Entry 8C3V (X-ray diffraction, 2.74 A resolution); this record covers chains H and R of the 4 polymer chains in the assembly.

== Chain H ==
Name: BA.2-13 heavy chain
Organism: Homo sapiens
Amino-acid sequence (231 residues; each row starts with the number of its first residue):
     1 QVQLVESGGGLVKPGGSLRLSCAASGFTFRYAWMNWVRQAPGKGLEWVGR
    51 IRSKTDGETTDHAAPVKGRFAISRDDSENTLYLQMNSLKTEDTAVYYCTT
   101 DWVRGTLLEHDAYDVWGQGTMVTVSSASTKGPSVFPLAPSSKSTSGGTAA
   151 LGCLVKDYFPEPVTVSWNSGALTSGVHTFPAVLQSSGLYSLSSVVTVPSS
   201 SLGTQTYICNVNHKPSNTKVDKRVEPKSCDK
Disordered / not traced: 143-146, 228-231
Disulfide bonds: Cys22-Cys98, Cys153-Cys209

== Chain R ==
Name: Spike protein S1
Organism: Severe acute respiratory syndrome coronavirus 2
Reference sequence: P0DTC2 (SPIKE_SARS2); residue numbers follow UniProt; this construct covers 333-528
Amino-acid sequence (202 residues; row label = number of the first residue in the row):
   327 HHHHHHTNLCPFGEVFNATRFASVYAWNRKRISNCVADYSVLYNSASFST
   377 FKCYGVSPTKLNDLCFTNVYADSFVIRGDEVRQIAPGQTGKIADYNYKLP
   427 DDFTGCVIAWNSNNLDSKVGGNYNYRYRLFRKSNLKPFERDISTEIYQAG
   477 SKPCNGVEGFNCYFPLQSYGFQPTNGVGYQPYRVVVLSFELLHAPATVCG
   527 KK
Disordered / not traced: 327-328, 526-528
Differences from the reference sequence: expression tag (327-332); conflict Arg452 (Leu in P0DTC2), Lys478 (Thr in P0DTC2), Lys527 (Pro in P0DTC2)
UniProt features mapped onto this chain:
  - region: Arg403 to Asp405 (Integrin-binding motif), Asn448 to Tyr451, Tyr453 to Phe456 (Immunodominant HLA epitope recognized by the CD8+)
  - glycosylation: Asn343 (N-linked (GlcNAc...) (complex) asparagine)
  - natural variant: Gly339 (G339D: In strain: Omicron/BA.1, Omicron/BA.2 and 4 more; G339H: In strain: Omicron/BA.2.75, Omicron/XBB.1.5 and 1 more), Arg346 (R346K: In strain: Mu/B.1.621; R346T: In strain: Omicron/BQ.1.1, Omicron/XBB.1.5 and 1 more), Leu368 (L368I: In strain: Omicron/XBB.1.5, Omicron/EG.5.1), Ser371 (S371F: In strain: Omicron/BA.2, Omicron/BA.2.12.1 and 6 more; S371L: In strain: Omicron/BA.1), Ser373 (S373P: In strain: Omicron/BA.1, Omicron/BA.2 and 7 more), Ser375 (S375F: In strain: Omicron/BA.1, Omicron/BA.2 and 7 more), Thr376 (T376A: In strain: Omicron/BA.2, Omicron/BA.2.12.1 and 5 more), Asp405 (D405N: In strain: Omicron/BA.2, Omicron/BA.2.12.1 and 6 more), Arg408 (R408S: In strain: Omicron/BA.2, Omicron/BA.2.12.1 and 6 more), Lys417 (K417N: In strain: Beta/B.1.351, Omicron/BA.1 and 8 more; K417T: In strain: Gamma/P.1), Asn440 (N440K: In strain: Omicron/BA.1, Omicron/BA.2 and 7 more), Lys444 (K444T: In strain: Omicron/BQ.1.1), 16 further natural variant entries in UniProt
  - mutagenesis: Asn343 (N343Q: Reduced viral infectivity), Tyr453 (Y453F: Decreased HLA binding to NF9 epitope. Increased binding affinity to human ACE2), Ala475 (A475V: Increased resistance to neutralizing antibodies), Val483 (V483A: Increased resistance to neutralizing antibodies), Glu484 (E484D: Increased replication in human TMEM106B overexpressing cells), Phe490 (F490L: Increased resistance to neutralizing antibodies and human covalescent sera neutralization), Gln493 (Q493N: Reduced host ACE2-binding affinity in vitro; Q493Y: Reduced host ACE2-binding affinity in vitro), Asn501 (N501T: Reduced host ACE2-binding affinity in vitro; N501Y: Increased binding affinity to human ACE2), His519 (H519P: Increased resistance to human covalescent sera neutralization)
Disulfide bonds: Cys336-Cys361, Cys379-Cys432, Cys391-Cys525, Cys480-Cys488
Covalent attachments: N-acetylglucosamine (NAG) linked to Asn343
Small-molecule neighbours: 2-(2-methoxyethoxy)ethanol (PG0): Phe342, Leu368, Ser371, Ser373, Phe374, Trp436

== How chain H and chain R interact ==
Residue-residue contacts - 23 pairs, chain H then chain R:
  Arg30(H) with Gly482(R); Glu484(R), salt bridge
  Tyr31(H) with Ile472(R); Glu484(R), hydrogen bond; Phe490(R)
  Trp33(H) with Tyr449(R), hydrophobic
  Arg52(H) with Gly446(R); Tyr449(R), hydrogen bond
  Thr55(H) with Glu484(R), hydrogen bond; Gln493(R)
  Asp56(H) with Ser494(R), hydrogen bond
  Thr106(H) with Tyr351(R); Ala352(R); Arg452(R), hydrogen bond (backbone-side chain); Ile468(R)
  Leu108(H) with Tyr449(R); Asn450(R); Arg452(R)
  Glu109(H) with Arg346(R), salt bridge; Asn450(R)
  His110(H) with Tyr449(R); Asn450(R), hydrogen bond (backbone-side chain)
  Asp111(H) with Lys444(R), salt bridge
Also at the interface, not in a pair above, chain H (12 interface residues in all): Leu107
Also at the interface, not in a pair above, chain R (17 interface residues in all): Val483, Leu492
From the paper, about this interface:
  - epitope / paratope residues, chain R: Lys444(R), Asn450(R)

== In short ==
Chain H and chain R form an interface of 12 and 17 residues respectively; the contacts include 6 hydrogen
bonds and 3 salt bridges. Among the polar pairs are Arg30(H)-Glu484(R), Glu109(H)-Arg346(R) and
Asp111(H)-Lys444(R). Chain R binds 2-(2-methoxyethoxy)ethanol. Covalently linked N-acetylglucosamine: at
Asn343(R). From the paper: epitope/paratope residues Lys444(R) and Asn450(R).
Chain H is BA.2-13 heavy chain (Homo sapiens) and chain R is Spike protein S1 (Severe acute respiratory
syndrome coronavirus 2); the structure, SARS-CoV-2 Delta-RBD complexed with BA.2-13 Fab and C1 nanobody, was
determined by X-ray diffraction, deposited together with 8BBO.
